PDB entry 8TWB | electron microscopy, 3.20 A resolution | chains A and B of the 10 polymer chains in the assembly

Chain A (and B):
Molecule: Proliferating cell nuclear antigen
Organism: Saccharomyces cerevisiae
Notes: chain B of this document is another copy of the same molecule, construct and numbering; everything in this record applies to it too
UniProtKB: P15873 (PCNA_YEAST); numbering as in UniProt (aligned over 1-258)
Chain sequence (258 residues; each row starts with the number of its first residue):
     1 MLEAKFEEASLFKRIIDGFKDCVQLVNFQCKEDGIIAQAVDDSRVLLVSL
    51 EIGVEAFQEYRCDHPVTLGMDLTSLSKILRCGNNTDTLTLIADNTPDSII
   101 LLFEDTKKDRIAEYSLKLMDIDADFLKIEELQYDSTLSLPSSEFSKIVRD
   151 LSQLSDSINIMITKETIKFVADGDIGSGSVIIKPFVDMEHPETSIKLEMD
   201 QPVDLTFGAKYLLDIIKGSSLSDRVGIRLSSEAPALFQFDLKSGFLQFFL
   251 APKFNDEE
Swiss-Prot annotation at these positions:
  - DNA-binding region: R61 to R80
  - cross-link (Glycyl lysine isopeptide (Lys-Gly)): K127 (interchain with G-Cter in SUMO), K164 (interchain with G-Cter in SUMO)

Chain A / chain B interface:
Contacting residue pairs - 13 pairs, chain A then chain B:
  I78(A) - I175(B)  hydrophobic
  D109(A) - I181(B)
  R110(A) - V180(B)
  R110(A) - I181(B)
  I111(A) - S179(B)
  A112(A) - S179(B)
  E113(A) - S177(B)
  E113(A) - G178(B)
  Y114(A) - L154(B)  hydrophobic
  Y114(A) - S177(B)
  S115(A) - I175(B)
  S115(A) - G176(B)
  L116(A) - I175(B)
Other interface residues (no listed pair), chain A (12 interface residues in all): K77, K107, K117
Other interface residues (no listed pair), chain B (9 interface residues in all): F185

Overview:
Chain A and chain B form an interface of 12 and 9 residues respectively.
Chain A and chain B are both Proliferating cell nuclear antigen (Saccharomyces cerevisiae); the structure,
Cryo-EM structure of S. cerevisiae Ctf18-RFC-PCNA-DNA complex, was determined by electron microscopy (same
publication as 9B8R, 8TW7, 8TW8, 8TW9 and 8TWA).
